Entry 5LAJ (X-ray diffraction, 2.90 A resolution); this record covers chains R and S of the 28 polymer chains in the assembly.

== Chain R ==
Molecule: Proteasome subunit alpha type-5
Source organism: Saccharomyces cerevisiae (strain ATCC 204508 / S288c)
Notes: EC 3.4.25.1
Reference sequence: P32379 (PSA5_YEAST); residues -7 to 252 here correspond to UniProt positions 1-260 (UniProt number = residue number + 8)
Amino-acid sequence (260 residues; numbered -7 to 252; the number before each row is that of its first residue; numbers below 1 keep their minus sign (Met-7 is residue -7)):
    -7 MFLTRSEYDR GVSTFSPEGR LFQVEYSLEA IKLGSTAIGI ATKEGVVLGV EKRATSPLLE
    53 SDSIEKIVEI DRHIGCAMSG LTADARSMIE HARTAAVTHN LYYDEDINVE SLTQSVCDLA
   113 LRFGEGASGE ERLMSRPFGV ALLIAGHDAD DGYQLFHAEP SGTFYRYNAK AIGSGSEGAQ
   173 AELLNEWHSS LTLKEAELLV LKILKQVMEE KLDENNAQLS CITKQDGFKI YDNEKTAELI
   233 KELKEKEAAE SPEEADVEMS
Disordered / not traced: -7 to 0, 118-124, 243-252

== Chain S ==
Molecule: Proteasome subunit alpha type-6
Source organism: Saccharomyces cerevisiae (strain ATCC 204508 / S288c)
Notes: EC 3.4.25.1
Reference sequence: P40302 (PSA6_YEAST); residues 0-233 here correspond to UniProt positions 1-234 (UniProt number = residue number + 1)
Amino-acid sequence (234 residues; row label = number of the first residue in the row; numbering starts at 0):
     0 MFRNNYDGDT VTFSPTGRLF QVEYALEAIK QGSVTVGLRS NTHAVLVALK RNADELSSYQ
    60 KKIIKCDEHM GLSLAGLAPD ARVLSNYLRQ QCNYSSLVFN RKLAVERAGH LLCDKAQKNT
   120 QSYGGRPYGV GLLIIGYDKS GAHLLEFQPS GNVTELYGTA IGARSQGAKT YLERTLDTFI
   180 KIDGNPDELI KAGVEAISQS LRDESLTVDN LSIAIVGKDT PFTIYDGEAV AKYI
Disordered / not traced: 0-2
UniProt features mapped onto this chain:
  - modified residue: Ser13 (Phosphoserine)
  - cross-link: Lys190 (Glycyl lysine isopeptide (Lys-Gly) (interchain with G-Cter in ubiquitin))

== How chain R and chain S interact ==
Pairs across the interface (41):
  Ser5(R) with Gly123(S); Arg125(S)
  Thr6(R) with Gly7(S); Gln20(S)
  Phe7(R) with Gln20(S), hydrogen bond (backbone-side chain); Tyr23(S); Arg125(S); Pro126(S)
  Ser8(R) with Tyr23(S)
  Pro9(R) with Tyr23(S), hydrophobic; Glu26(S)
  Glu10(R) with Glu26(S); Gln30(S)
  Gly11(R) with Tyr23(S); Ala27(S)
  Leu13(R) with Arg125(S)
  Gln106(R) with Arg81(S), hydrogen bond
  Asp110(R) with Arg81(S), salt bridge
  Leu113(R) with Pro78(S), hydrophobic; Arg125(S)
  Ser153(R) with Pro78(S)
  Gly154(R) with Pro78(S)
  Thr155(R) with Gln59(S)
  Phe156(R) with Gln59(S)
  Tyr157(R) with Arg50(S), hydrogen bond (side chain-backbone); Ala52(S); Ser57(S); Gln59(S)
  Arg158(R) with Ser56(S); Ser57(S), hydrogen bond (backbone-backbone)
  Tyr159(R) with Ala52(S); Asp53(S); Leu55(S); Ser56(S)
  Asn160(R) with Leu55(S), hydrogen bond (backbone-backbone)
  Ala161(R) with Leu55(S)
  Gln172(R) with Asp53(S), hydrogen bond; Leu55(S)
  Leu175(R) with Leu55(S)
  Leu176(R) with Leu55(S), hydrophobic
  Trp179(R) with Leu55(S), hydrophobic
Other interface residues (no listed pair), chain R (27 interface residues in all): Arg2, Gly3, Glu117
Other interface residues (no listed pair), chain S (25 interface residues in all): Asp6, Ala24, Asn51, Glu54, Leu76, Asp79, Gly128

== Overview ==
The interface between chain R and chain S involves 27 residues on one side and 25 on the other; the contacts
include 6 hydrogen bonds and 1 salt bridge. Polar pairs include Asp110(R)-Arg81(S), Phe7(R)-Gln20(S) and
Gln106(R)-Arg81(S).
Chain R is Proteasome subunit alpha type-5 and chain S is Proteasome subunit alpha type-6, both from
Saccharomyces cerevisiae (strain ATCC 204508 / S288c); the structure, Ligand-induced Lys33-Thr1 crosslinking
at the yeast proteasomal subunit beta5 by sulfonate esters, was determined by X-ray diffraction together with
5LAI from the same study.
